Entry 4BQX (X-ray diffraction, 1.79 A resolution); this record covers chain A.

[Chain A]
Molecule: Egl nine homolog 1
Source organism: Homo sapiens
Notes: EC 1.14.11.-; fragment: catalytic domain, residues 181-426
UniProt: Q9GZT9 (EGLN1_HUMAN); numbering as in UniProt (aligned over 181-426)
Amino-acid sequence (252 residues; numbered 175 to 426; the number before each row is that of its first residue):
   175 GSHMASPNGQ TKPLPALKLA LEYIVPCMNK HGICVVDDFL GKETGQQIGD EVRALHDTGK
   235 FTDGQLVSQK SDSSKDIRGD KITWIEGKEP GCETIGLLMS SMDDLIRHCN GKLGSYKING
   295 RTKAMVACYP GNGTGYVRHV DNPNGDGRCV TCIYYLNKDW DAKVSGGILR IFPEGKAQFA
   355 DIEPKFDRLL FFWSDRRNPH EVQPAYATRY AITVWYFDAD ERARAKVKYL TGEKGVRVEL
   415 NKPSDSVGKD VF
Unresolved in the structure: 175-187, 405-426
Construct notes: expression tag (175-180)
Disulfides: C201-C208
Metal / ion sites: Mn2+: H313, D315, H374 (together with UN9)
Small-molecule neighbours: UN9 (N-[(1-chloro-4-hydroxyisoquinolin-3-yl)carbonyl]glycine): D254, I256, M299, A301, Y303, Y310, H313, D315, I327, Y329, L343, H374, V376, R383, A385, W389
UniProt features mapped onto this chain:
  - region: V241 to I251 (Beta(2)beta(3) 'finger-like' loop)
  - binding site (Fe cation): H313, D315, H374
  - binding site (2-oxoglutarate): R383
  - modified residue (S-nitrosocysteine): C201, C208, C302, C323, C326
  - natural variant: P317 (P317R: In ECYT3), R371 (R371H: In ECYT3)
  - mutagenesis: C201 (C201A: Little change in enzyme activity), C208 (C208A: Little change in enzyme activity), R252 (R252A: Reduced C-terminal ODD domain (CODD) hydroxylation of HIF1A), D254 (D254A/K: Reduced C-terminal ODD domain (CODD) hxdroxylation of HIF1A), C266 (C266A: Little change in enzyme activity), C283 (C283A: Little change in enzyme activity), C302 (C302A: Slight increase in enzyme activity), Y303 (Y303F: No effect), C323 (C323A: Little change in enzyme activity), C326 (C326A: Slight increase in enzyme activity), R383 (R383A: Reduces enzyme activity by 95%)

[In short]
Ligands of chain A: compound UN9. H313, D315 and H374 coordinate Mn2+. UniProt lists 3 Fe cation-binding
residues, residue binding 2-oxoglutarate R383 and 11 mutagenesis sites.
Chain A is Egl nine homolog 1 (Homo sapiens); the structure, HIF prolyl hydroxylase 2 (PHD2/ EGLN1) in complex
with Mn(II) and N-[(1-chloro-4-hydroxyisoquinolin-3-yl)carbonyl]glycine (IOX3/UN9), was determined by X-ray
diffraction together with 4BQW and 4BQY from the same study.
